5LQ4 - chains A and B; structure by X-ray diffraction, 2.65 A resolution.

Chain A:
Protein: CyaGox
Source organism: Cyanothece sp. (strain PCC 7425 / ATCC 29141)
UniProtKB: B8HTZ1 (B8HTZ1_CYAP4); residues 3-469 here = UniProt positions 3-469
Amino-acid sequence (467 residues; numbered 3 to 469; the number before each row is that of its first residue):
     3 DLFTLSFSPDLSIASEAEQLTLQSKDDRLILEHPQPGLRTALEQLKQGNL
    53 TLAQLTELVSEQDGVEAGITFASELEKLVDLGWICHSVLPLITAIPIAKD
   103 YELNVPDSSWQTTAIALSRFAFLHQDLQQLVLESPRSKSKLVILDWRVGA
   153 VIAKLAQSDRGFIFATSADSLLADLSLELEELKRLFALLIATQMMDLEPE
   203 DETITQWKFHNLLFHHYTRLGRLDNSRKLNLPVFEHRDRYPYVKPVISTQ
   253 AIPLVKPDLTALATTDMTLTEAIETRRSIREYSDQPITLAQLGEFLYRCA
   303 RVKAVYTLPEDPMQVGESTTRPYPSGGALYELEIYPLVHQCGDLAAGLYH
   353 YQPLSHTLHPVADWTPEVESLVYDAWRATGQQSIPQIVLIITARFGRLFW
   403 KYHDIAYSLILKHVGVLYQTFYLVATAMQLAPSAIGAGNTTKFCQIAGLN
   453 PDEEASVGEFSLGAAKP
Not modelled in the structure: 223-232
Residues lining bound ligands:
  - FMN (flavin mononucleotide), molecule 1: Arg278, Arg279, Ser280, Arg282, Ala380, Thr381, Tyr420, Tyr424, Ser435, Ala436, Ile437, Gly438
  - FMN, molecule 2: Pro326, Ser327, Gly328, Gly329, Ala330, Leu411, Lys414, His415, Val418

Chain B:
Protein: CyaGox
Source organism: Cyanothece sp. (strain PCC 7425 / ATCC 29141)
UniProtKB: B8HTZ1 (B8HTZ1_CYAP4); residue numbers follow UniProt; this construct covers 1-473
Amino-acid sequence (473 residues; row label = number of the first residue in the row):
     1 MLDLFTLSFSPDLSIASEAEQLTLQSKDDRLILEHPQPGLRTALEQLKQG
    51 NLTLAQLTELVSEQDGVEAGITFASELEKLVDLGWICHSVLPLITAIPIA
   101 KDYELNVPDSSWQTTAIALSRFAFLHQDLQQLVLESPRSKSKLVILDWRV
   151 GAVIAKLAQSDRGFIFATSADSLLADLSLELEELKRLFALLIATQMMDLE
   201 PEDETITQWKFHNLLFHHYTRLGRLDNSRKLNLPVFEHRDRYPYVKPVIS
   251 TQAIPLVKPDLTALATTDMTLTEAIETRRSIREYSDQPITLAQLGEFLYR
   301 CARVKAVYTLPEDPMQVGESTTRPYPSGGALYELEIYPLVHQCGDLAAGL
   351 YHYQPLSHTLHPVADWTPEVESLVYDAWRATGQQSIPQIVLIITARFGRL
   401 FWKYHDIAYSLILKHVGVLYQTFYLVATAMQLAPSAIGAGNTTKFCQIAG
   451 LNPDEEASVGEFSLGAAKPQQQS
Not modelled in the structure: 223-230
Residues lining bound ligands:
  - FMN (flavin mononucleotide), molecule 1: Arg278, Arg279, Ser280, Arg282, Ala380, Thr381, Tyr420, Tyr424, Ser435, Ala436, Ile437, Gly438
  - FMN, molecule 2: Pro326, Ser327, Gly328, Gly329, Ala330, Tyr332, Leu411, Lys414, His415, Val418

Interface between chain A and chain B:
Pairs across the interface (186; chain A residue first):
  Asp102(A) - Lys444(B)  salt bridge
  Leu119(A) - Gln127(B)
  Ala123(A) - His126(B)
  Phe124(A) - Leu125(B)
  Phe124(A) - Phe211(B)  hydrophobic
  Leu125(A) - Phe124(B)
  Leu125(A) - Leu125(B)  hydrogen bond (backbone-backbone)
  His126(A) - Ala123(B)
  Gln127(A) - Leu119(B)
  Gln127(A) - Ala158(B)  hydrogen bond (side chain-backbone)
  Gln130(A) - Ala158(B)
  Gln130(A) - Gln159(B)
  Gln130(A) - Asp161(B)
  Gln130(A) - Arg162(B)
  Gln131(A) - Ala158(B)
  Leu132(A) - Ala155(B)  hydrophobic
  Leu132(A) - Ala158(B)  hydrophobic
  Arg138(A) - Asp454(B)  salt bridge
  Lys140(A) - Thr443(B)
  Ile145(A) - Gln159(B)
  Leu146(A) - Gln159(B)
  Trp148(A) - Ala152(B)  hydrophobic
  Trp148(A) - Ala155(B)  hydrophobic
  Trp148(A) - Lys156(B)
  Trp148(A) - Gln159(B)
  Trp148(A) - Asp176(B)
  Trp148(A) - Leu177(B)  hydrophobic
  Ala152(A) - Trp148(B)  hydrophobic
  Ala155(A) - Leu132(B)  hydrophobic
  Ala155(A) - Trp148(B)  hydrophobic
  Lys156(A) - Trp148(B)
  Ala158(A) - Gln127(B)  hydrogen bond (backbone-side chain)
  Ala158(A) - Gln130(B)
  Ala158(A) - Gln131(B)
  Ala158(A) - Leu132(B)  hydrophobic
  Gln159(A) - Gln130(B)
  Gln159(A) - Gln131(B)
  Gln159(A) - Ile145(B)
  Gln159(A) - Leu146(B)
  Gln159(A) - Trp148(B)
  Asp161(A) - Gln130(B)
  Arg162(A) - Gln130(B)
  Asp176(A) - Trp148(B)
  Leu177(A) - Trp148(B)  hydrophobic
  Thr205(A) - Tyr242(B)
  Thr205(A) - Asn452(B)
  Thr205(A) - Asp454(B)
  Ile206(A) - Asp454(B)
  Gln208(A) - Gly398(B)
  Gln208(A) - Phe401(B)
  Gln208(A) - Asp454(B)  hydrogen bond (side chain-backbone)
  Trp209(A) - Phe397(B)  hydrophobic
  Trp209(A) - Phe401(B)  hydrophobic
  Trp209(A) - Asp454(B)  hydrogen bond (side chain-backbone)
  Lys210(A) - His405(B)
  Lys210(A) - Asp406(B)  salt bridge
  Phe211(A) - Phe124(B)  hydrophobic
  Phe211(A) - Leu215(B)  hydrophobic
  His212(A) - Phe216(B)
  His212(A) - Tyr219(B)
  His212(A) - Asp406(B)  salt bridge
  Asn213(A) - Phe216(B)
  Asn213(A) - Asp406(B)
  Asn213(A) - Tyr409(B)
  Leu215(A) - Phe211(B)  hydrophobic
  Leu215(A) - Leu215(B)  hydrophobic
  Phe216(A) - His212(B)
  Phe216(A) - Asn213(B)
  Phe216(A) - Phe216(B)  hydrophobic
  Phe216(A) - Tyr409(B)  hydrophobic
  Phe216(A) - Leu413(B)  hydrophobic
  His217(A) - Tyr409(B)  hydrogen bond
  His217(A) - Thr442(B)
  His217(A) - Ala457(B)
  His217(A) - Ser458(B)
  Tyr219(A) - His212(B)
  Arg221(A) - Gly440(B)
  Arg221(A) - Asn441(B)
  Arg221(A) - Thr442(B)  hydrogen bond
  Arg221(A) - Ser458(B)  hydrogen bond (side chain-backbone)
  Arg221(A) - Val459(B)
  Arg221(A) - Gly460(B)
  Arg221(A) - Glu461(B)  salt bridge
  Leu222(A) - Gly440(B)
  Leu222(A) - Asn441(B)
  Tyr242(A) - Thr205(B)
  Leu261(A) - Thr272(B)
  Leu264(A) - Thr272(B)
  Ala265(A) - Thr270(B)  hydrogen bond (backbone-side chain)
  Ala265(A) - Thr272(B)
  Ala265(A) - Glu273(B)
  Thr266(A) - Thr270(B)
  Asp268(A) - Thr270(B)
  Asp268(A) - Leu271(B)
  Asp268(A) - Thr272(B)  hydrogen bond
  Met269(A) - Thr270(B)
  Met269(A) - Leu271(B)  hydrogen bond (backbone-backbone)
  Thr270(A) - Ala265(B)  hydrogen bond (side chain-backbone)
  Thr270(A) - Thr266(B)
  Thr270(A) - Asp268(B)
  Thr270(A) - Met269(B)
  Thr270(A) - Thr270(B)
  Thr270(A) - Leu271(B)
  Leu271(A) - Asp268(B)
  Leu271(A) - Met269(B)  hydrogen bond (backbone-backbone)
  Leu271(A) - Thr270(B)
  Leu271(A) - Leu271(B)
  Leu271(A) - Leu425(B)
  Leu271(A) - Val426(B)
  Leu271(A) - Ala429(B)  hydrophobic
  Thr272(A) - Leu261(B)
  Thr272(A) - Leu264(B)
  Thr272(A) - Asp268(B)  hydrogen bond
  Thr272(A) - Arg300(B)
  Glu273(A) - Ala265(B)
  Ile275(A) - Pro324(B)
  Ile275(A) - Val426(B)  hydrophobic
  Glu276(A) - Leu261(B)
  Glu276(A) - Arg303(B)  salt bridge
  Glu276(A) - Lys305(B)  salt bridge
  Arg278(A) - Tyr325(B)
  Arg278(A) - Pro326(B)
  Arg300(A) - Thr272(B)
  Arg303(A) - Glu276(B)  salt bridge
  Lys305(A) - Glu276(B)  salt bridge
  Pro324(A) - Ile275(B)
  Tyr325(A) - Arg278(B)
  Pro326(A) - Arg278(B)
  Pro326(A) - Gln421(B)
  Pro326(A) - Tyr424(B)  hydrophobic
  Phe397(A) - Gln208(B)
  Phe397(A) - Trp209(B)  hydrophobic
  Gly398(A) - Gln208(B)  hydrogen bond (backbone-side chain)
  Phe401(A) - Gln208(B)
  Phe401(A) - Trp209(B)  hydrophobic
  His405(A) - Lys210(B)
  Asp406(A) - Lys210(B)  salt bridge
  Asp406(A) - His212(B)  hydrogen bond (backbone-side chain)
  Asp406(A) - Asn213(B)
  Tyr409(A) - Asn213(B)
  Tyr409(A) - Phe216(B)  hydrophobic
  Tyr409(A) - His217(B)  hydrogen bond
  Ser410(A) - Leu413(B)
  Leu413(A) - Phe216(B)  hydrophobic
  Leu413(A) - Ser410(B)
  Leu413(A) - Lys414(B)
  Lys414(A) - Leu413(B)
  Lys414(A) - Gly417(B)
  Lys414(A) - Tyr420(B)
  Lys414(A) - Gly438(B)
  Lys414(A) - Val459(B)
  Gly417(A) - Lys414(B)
  Gly417(A) - Gly417(B)
  Gly417(A) - Val418(B)
  Val418(A) - Gly417(B)
  Val418(A) - Val418(B)
  Val418(A) - Gln421(B)
  Tyr420(A) - Lys414(B)
  Gln421(A) - Pro326(B)
  Gln421(A) - Val418(B)
  Gln421(A) - Thr422(B)  hydrogen bond
  Thr422(A) - Gln421(B)  hydrogen bond
  Tyr424(A) - Pro326(B)  hydrophobic
  Leu425(A) - Leu271(B)
  Leu425(A) - Leu425(B)  hydrophobic
  Val426(A) - Leu271(B)
  Val426(A) - Ile275(B)  hydrophobic
  Ala429(A) - Leu271(B)  hydrophobic
  Gly438(A) - Lys414(B)
  Gly440(A) - Arg221(B)
  Gly440(A) - Leu222(B)
  Asn441(A) - Arg221(B)
  Asn441(A) - Leu222(B)
  Thr442(A) - Arg221(B)  hydrogen bond (backbone-backbone)
  Asn452(A) - Thr205(B)
  Asp454(A) - Thr205(B)
  Asp454(A) - Ile206(B)
  Asp454(A) - Gln208(B)  hydrogen bond (backbone-side chain)
  Asp454(A) - Trp209(B)  hydrogen bond (backbone-side chain)
  Ala457(A) - His217(B)
  Ser458(A) - His217(B)
  Ser458(A) - Arg221(B)  hydrogen bond (backbone-side chain)
  Val459(A) - Arg221(B)
  Val459(A) - Lys414(B)  hydrogen bond (backbone-side chain)
  Gly460(A) - Arg221(B)
  Glu461(A) - Arg221(B)  salt bridge
Interface residues without a listed pair, chain A (99 interface residues in all): Lys27, Ser120, Asp147, Leu157, Ser160, Thr220, Ala274, Ile407, Leu411, Val416, Ala439, Glu455
Interface residues without a listed pair, chain B (101 interface residues in all): Ser120, Arg121, Asp147, Leu157, Ser160, Thr220, Ala274, Arg323, Arg379, Ile407, Leu411, Val416, Ile437, Ala439, Glu455

In short:
Chain A and chain B form an interface of 99 and 101 residues respectively, with 24 hydrogen bonds and 11 salt
bridges. Polar contacts include Asp102(A)-Lys444(B), Arg138(A)-Asp454(B) and Lys210(A)-Asp406(B). Flavin
mononucleotide is bound between chain A and chain B.
Here chain A is CyaGox and chain B is CyaGox, both from Cyanothece sp. (strain PCC 7425 / ATCC 29141). Entry
5LQ4 (The Structure of ThcOx, the First Oxidase Protein from the Cyanobactin Pathways) was determined by X-ray
diffraction.
